PDB entry 6OCB | X-ray diffraction, 2.10 A resolution | chains H and A of the 3 polymer chains in the assembly

# Chain H
Name: Heavy chain of FluA-20 Fab
Source organism: Homo sapiens
Notes: antibody fragment or engineered binder
Chain sequence (235 residues; numbered 1 to 222 plus 13 insertion-coded residues; the number before each row is that of its first residue; a row labelled like 35A-35B holds insertion residues (35A, then the next letters in order)):
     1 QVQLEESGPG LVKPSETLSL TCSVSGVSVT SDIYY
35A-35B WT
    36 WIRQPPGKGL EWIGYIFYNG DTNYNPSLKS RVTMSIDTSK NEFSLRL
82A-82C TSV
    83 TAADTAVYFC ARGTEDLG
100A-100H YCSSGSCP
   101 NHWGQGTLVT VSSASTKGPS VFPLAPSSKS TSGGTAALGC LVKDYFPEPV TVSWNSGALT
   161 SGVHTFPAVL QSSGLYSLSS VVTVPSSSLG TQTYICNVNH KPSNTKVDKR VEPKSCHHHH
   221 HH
Disordered / not traced: 128-132, 215-222
Cystine bridges: Cys-22/Cys-92, Cys-100B/Cys-100G, Cys-140/Cys-196

# Chain A
Name: Hemagglutinin
Source organism: Influenza A virus
UniProtKB: Q91MA7 (HEMA_I68A4); residues 43-309 here correspond to UniProt positions 59-325 (UniProt number = residue number + 16)
Chain sequence (274 residues; each row starts with the number of its first residue):
    43 VQSSSTGKIC NNPHRILDGI DCTLIDALLG DPHCDVFQNE TWDLFVERSK AFSNCYPYDV
   103 PDYASLRSLV ASSGTLEFIT EGFTWTGVTQ NGGSNACKRG PGSGFFSRLN WLTKSGSTYP
   163 VLNVTMPNND NFDKLYIWGV HHPSTNQEQT SLYVQASGRV TVSTRRSQQT IIPNIGSRPW
   223 VRGLSSRISI YWTIVKPGDV LVINSNGNLI APRGYFKMRT GKSSIMRSDA PIDTCISECI
   283 TPNGSIPNDK PFQNVNKITY GACPKYVGHH HHHH
Disordered / not traced: 310-316
Cystine bridges: Cys-52/Cys-277, Cys-64/Cys-76, Cys-97/Cys-139, Cys-281/Cys-305
Covalent attachments: N-acetylglucosamine (NAG) linked to Asn-165
Differences from the reference sequence: expression tag (310-316)
UniProt features mapped onto this chain:
  - glycosylation (N-linked (GlcNAc...) asparagine): Asn-81, Asn-165, Asn-285

# How chain H and chain A interact
Residue-residue contacts (16; chain H residue first):
  Gln-1(H) / Ser-219(A)  hydrogen bond
  Ile-33(H) / Asn-216(A)
  Ile-33(H) / Ile-217(A)
  Tyr-34(H) / Gly-218(A)
  Tyr-34(H) / Ser-219(A)  hydrogen bond (side chain-backbone)
  Thr-96(H) / Ser-219(A)  hydrogen bond (side chain-backbone)
  Thr-96(H) / Arg-220(A)
  Asp-98(H) / Arg-220(A)
  Asp-98(H) / Arg-229(A)  salt bridge
  Gly-100(H) / Tyr-100(A)
  Gly-100(H) / Asp-101(A)
  Tyr-100A(H) / Pro-99(A)
  Tyr-100A(H) / Tyr-100(A)  hydrogen bond (side chain-backbone)
  Tyr-100A(H) / Val-223(A)  hydrophobic
  Tyr-100A(H) / Arg-229(A)
  Asn-101(H) / Pro-221(A)
Interface residues without a listed pair, chain H (11 interface residues in all): Arg-94, Glu-97, Leu-99
Interface residues without a listed pair, chain A (12 interface residues in all): Arg-224
Interface features reported in the paper:
  - specific contacts: Asp-98(H)/Arg-229(A) (salt bridge), Tyr-100A(H)/Arg-229(A) (hydrophobic contact)
  - epitope / paratope residues, chain H: Asp-98(H), Tyr-100A(H)
  - epitope / paratope residues, chain A: Ser-219(A), Arg-220(A), Arg-229(A)

# Summary
11 residues of chain H and 12 residues of chain A are in contact; the contacts include 4 hydrogen bonds and 1
salt bridge. Among the polar pairs are Asp-98(H)/Arg-229(A), Gln-1(H)/Ser-219(A) and Tyr-34(H)/Ser-219(A). The
authors report a salt bridge between Asp-98(H) and Arg-229(A); a hydrophobic contact between Tyr-100A(H) and
Arg-229(A). From the paper: epitope/paratope residues Asp-98(H), Tyr-100A(H) and Ser-219(A) among others.
Here chain H is Heavy chain of FluA-20 Fab (Homo sapiens) and chain A is Hemagglutinin (Influenza A virus).
Entry 6OCB (Crystal structure of FluA-20 Fab in complex with the head domain of H3 (A/Hong Kong/1/1968)) was
determined by X-ray diffraction (same publication as 6OBZ and 6OC3).
